PDB entry 1PCQ | X-ray diffraction, 2.81 A resolution | chains A and O of the 21 polymer chains in the assembly

[Chain A]
Name: groEL protein
From: Escherichia coli
UniProtKB: P0A6F5 (CH60_ECOLI); residues 2-525 here correspond to UniProt positions 1-524 (UniProt number = residue number - 1)
Chain sequence (524 residues; row label = number of the first residue in the row):
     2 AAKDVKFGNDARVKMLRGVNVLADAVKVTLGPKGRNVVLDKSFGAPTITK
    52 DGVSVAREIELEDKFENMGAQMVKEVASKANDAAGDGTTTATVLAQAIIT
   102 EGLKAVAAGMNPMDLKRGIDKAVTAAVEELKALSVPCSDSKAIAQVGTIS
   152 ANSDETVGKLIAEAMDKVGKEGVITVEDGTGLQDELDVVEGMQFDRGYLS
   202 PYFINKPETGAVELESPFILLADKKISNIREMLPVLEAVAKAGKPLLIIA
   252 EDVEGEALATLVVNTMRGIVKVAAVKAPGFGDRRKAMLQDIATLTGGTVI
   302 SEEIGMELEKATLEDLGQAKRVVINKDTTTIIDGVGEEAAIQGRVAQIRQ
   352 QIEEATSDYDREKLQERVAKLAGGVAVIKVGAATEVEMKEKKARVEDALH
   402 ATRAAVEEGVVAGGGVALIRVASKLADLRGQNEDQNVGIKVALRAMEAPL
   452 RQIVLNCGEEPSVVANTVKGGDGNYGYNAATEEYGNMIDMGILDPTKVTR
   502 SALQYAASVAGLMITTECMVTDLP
Metal / ion sites: K+: Thr30, Lys51, Thr90 (together with ADP, aluminium fluoride); Mg2+: Asp87 (together with ADP, aluminium fluoride); aluminium fluoride Al: Asp87, Thr89 (together with ADP)
Small-molecule neighbours: ADP / aluminium fluoride: Thr30, Leu31, Gly32, Pro33, Lys51, Asp52, Gly53, Gly86, Asp87, Gly88, Thr89, Thr90, Thr91, Ile150, Ser151, Asp398, Gly414, Gly415, Gly416, Ile454, Tyr478, Asn479, Ala480, Ala481, Met488, Ile493, Asp495
Reported in the primary citation:
  - binding site for aluminium fluoride Al: Asp52, Gly53, Asp87 to Thr91, Asp398
  - mutagenesis - D398A: decreased catalytic activity on ATP (citing earlier work)
  - K+ coordination: Thr30, Lys51

[Chain O]
Name: groES protein
From: Escherichia coli
UniProtKB: P0A6F9 (CH10_ECOLI); residues 1-97 here = UniProt positions 1-97
Chain sequence (97 residues; numbered 1 to 97; the number before each row is that of its first residue):
     1 MNIRPLHDRVIVKRKEVETKSAGGIVLTGSAAAKSTRGEVLAVGNGRILE
    51 NGEVKPLDVKVGDIVIFNDGYGVKSEKIDNEEVLIMSESDILAIVEA
Swiss-Prot annotation at these positions:
  - modified residue: Lys34 (N6-succinyllysine)

[Chain A / chain O interface]
Pairs across the interface - 15 pairs, chain A then chain O:
  Leu234(A) - Ala22(O)
  Leu234(A) - Val26(O)  hydrophobic
  Leu237(A) - Val26(O)  hydrophobic
  Glu238(A) - Gly23(O)
  Glu238(A) - Gly24(O)
  Glu238(A) - Ile25(O)  hydrogen bond (side chain-backbone)
  Glu238(A) - Val26(O)
  Lys242(A) - Ile25(O)
  Glu257(A) - Ala31(O)
  Thr261(A) - Gly29(O)
  Asn265(A) - Val26(O)
  Asn265(A) - Leu27(O)  hydrogen bond (side chain-backbone)
  Arg268(A) - Leu27(O)
  Ile270(A) - Ile25(O)
  Ile270(A) - Leu27(O)  hydrophobic
Interface residues without a listed pair, chain A (10 interface residues in all): Ala241
Interface residues without a listed pair, chain O (9 interface residues in all): Ser30

[Overview]
10 residues of chain A and 9 residues of chain O are in contact, with 2 hydrogen bonds. Polar contacts include
Glu238(A)-Ile25(O) and Asn265(A)-Leu27(O). Chain A binds ADP / aluminium fluoride. The paper reports a binding
site for aluminium fluoride Al at Asp52(A), Gly53(A) and Asp87(A) among others; D398A of chain A reduces
catalytic activity on ATP.
Here chain A is groEL protein and chain O is groES protein, both from Escherichia coli. Entry 1PCQ (Crystal
structure of groEL-groES) was determined by X-ray diffraction (same publication as 1PF9).
